Entry 3GSN (X-ray diffraction, 2.80 A resolution); this record covers chains H and A of the 5 polymer chains in the assembly.

== Chain H ==
Name: HLA class I histocompatibility antigen, A-2 alpha chain
Source organism: Homo sapiens
UniProt: P01892 (1A02_HUMAN); residues 1-274 here correspond to UniProt positions 25-298 (UniProt number = residue number + 24)
Chain sequence (274 residues; numbered 1 to 274; the number before each row is that of its first residue):
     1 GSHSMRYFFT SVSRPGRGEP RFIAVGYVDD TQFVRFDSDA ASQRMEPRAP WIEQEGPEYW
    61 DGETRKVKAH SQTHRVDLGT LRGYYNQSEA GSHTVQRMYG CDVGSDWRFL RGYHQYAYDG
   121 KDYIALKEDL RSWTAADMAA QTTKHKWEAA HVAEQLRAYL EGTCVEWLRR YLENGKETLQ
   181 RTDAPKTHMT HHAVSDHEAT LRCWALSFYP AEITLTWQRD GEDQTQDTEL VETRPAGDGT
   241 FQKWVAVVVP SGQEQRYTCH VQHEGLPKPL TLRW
Sequence notes: engineered mutation V245 (Ala269 in P01892)
Cystine bridges: C101-C164, C203-C259

== Chain A ==
Name: RA14 TCR alpha chain (TRAV24, TRAJ49)
Source organism: Homo sapiens
Chain sequence (199 residues; each row starts with the number of its first residue):
     2 LNVEQSPQSL HVQEGDSTNF TCSFPSSNFY ALHWYRWETA KSPEALFVMT LNGDEKKKGR
    62 ISATLNTKEG YSYLYIKGSQ PEDSATYLCA RNTGNQFYFG TGTSLTVIPN IQNPDPAVYQ
   122 LRDSKSSDKS VCLFTDFDSQ TNVSQSKDSD AYITDKTVLD MRSMDFKSNS AVAWSNKSDF
   182 ACANAFNNSI IPEDTFFPS
Cystine bridges: C23-C90, C133-C183

== Chain H / chain A interface ==
Pairs across the interface - 8 pairs, chain H then chain A:
  G62(H) - N29(A)
  R65(H) - T94(A)
  K66(H) - N29(A)  hydrogen bond
  A69(H) - N96(A)  hydrogen bond (backbone-side chain)
  Q72(H) - N96(A)  hydrogen bond
  Q155(H) - Y31(A)
  Q155(H) - T51(A)
  A158(H) - L52(A)  hydrophobic
Also at the interface, not in a pair above, chain H (9 interface residues in all): T73, E154
Also at the interface, not in a pair above, chain A (7 interface residues in all): G95

== In short ==
The interface between chain H and chain A involves 9 residues on one side and 7 on the other; the contacts
include 3 hydrogen bonds. Polar contacts include K66(H)-N29(A), A69(H)-N96(A) and Q72(H)-N96(A).
Chain H is HLA class I histocompatibility antigen, A-2 alpha chain and chain A is RA14 TCR alpha chain
(TRAV24, TRAJ49), both from Homo sapiens; the structure, Crystal structure of the public RA14 TCR in complex
with the HCMV dominant NLV/HLA-A2 epitope, was determined by X-ray diffraction together with 3GSO, 3GSQ, 3GSR,
3GSU, 3GSV, 3GSW and 3GSX from the same study.
